Entry 3IGM (X-ray diffraction, 2.20 A resolution); this record covers chains B and W of the 6 polymer chains in the assembly.

# Chain B
Molecule: PF14_0633 protein
Source organism: Plasmodium falciparum
Notes: fragment: AP2 domain
UniProtKB: Q8IKH2 (Q8IKH2_PLAF7); numbering as in UniProt (aligned over 63-123)
Amino-acid sequence (77 residues; each row starts with the number of its first residue):
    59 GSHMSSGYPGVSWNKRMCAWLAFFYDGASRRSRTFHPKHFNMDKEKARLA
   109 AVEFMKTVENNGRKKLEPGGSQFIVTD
Not modelled in the structure: 59-61, 124-135
Construct notes: expression tag (59-62, 124-135)
Reported in the primary citation:
  - binding site for the 8-nt DNA strand: Asn72, Arg74, Arg88
  - binding site for the 8-nt DNA strand: Ser90, His94
  - mutagenesis - N72A, S90A: decreased binding to the 8-nt DNA strand (chain W)
  - mutagenesis - R74A, R88A: abolished binding to the 8-nt DNA strand (chain W)
  - specificity-determining residues: Arg74, Arg88

# Chain W
Molecule: 8-nt DNA strand
Sequence (8 nucleotides; numbered 1 to 8; the number before each row is that of its first residue):
     1 TGCATGCA

# How chain B and chain W interact
Pairs across the interface (16):
  Arg74(B) with DG2(W), hydrogen bond to the base; DC3(W), base contact
  Met75(B) with DG2(W), base contact; DC3(W), hydrogen bond to the base
  Leu79(B) with DA4(W), base contact
  Phe81(B) with DT5(W), base contact
  Arg88(B) with DA4(W), sugar contact; DT5(W), base contact; DG6(W), hydrogen bond to the base
  Arg89(B) with DA4(W), salt bridge to the phosphate
  Ser90(B) with DC3(W), phosphate contact; DA4(W), hydrogen bond to the base
  Arg91(B) with DC3(W), phosphate contact
  Thr92(B) with DG2(W), sugar contact; DC3(W), hydrogen bond to the phosphate
  His94(B) with DG2(W), salt bridge to the phosphate
Also at the interface, not in a pair above, chain W (6 interface residues in all): DT1

# Overview
10 residues of chain B and 6 residues of chain W are in contact; the contacts include 5 hydrogen bonds and 2
salt bridges. Polar contacts include Arg74(B)-DG2(W), Met75(B)-DC3(W) and Arg88(B)-DG6(W). From the paper: a
binding site for the 8-nt DNA strand at Asn72(B), Arg74(B) and Arg88(B) among others; N72A and S90A of chain B
reduce binding to the 8-nt DNA strand (chain W); 4 substitutions were tested in all.
Chain B is PF14_0633 protein (Plasmodium falciparum) and chain W is an 8-nt DNA strand; the structure, A 2.2A
crystal structure of the AP2 domain of PF14_0633 from P. falciparum, bound as a ..., was determined by X-ray
diffraction.
